PDB entry 3WNS | X-ray diffraction, 1.66 A resolution | chains A and C of the 3 polymer chains in the assembly

[Chain A (and C)]
Name: Macrophage migration inhibitory factor
Source organism: Homo sapiens
Notes: EC 5.3.2.1, 5.3.3.12; chain C of this document is another copy of the same molecule, construct and numbering; everything in this record applies to it too
UniProtKB: P14174 (MIF_HUMAN); residue numbers follow UniProt; this construct covers 2-115
Chain sequence (114 residues; each row starts with the number of its first residue):
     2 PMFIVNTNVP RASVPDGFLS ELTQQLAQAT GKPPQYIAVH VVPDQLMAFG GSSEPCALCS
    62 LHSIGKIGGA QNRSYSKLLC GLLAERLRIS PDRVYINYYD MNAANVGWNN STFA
Curated features (UniProtKB/Swiss-Prot):
  - active site: Pro-2 (Proton acceptor)
  - binding site (substrate): Lys-33, Ile-65, Asn-98
  - modified residue: Lys-78 (N6-acetyllysine)
Glycans and other covalent adducts: N-prop-2-en-1-ylthioformamide (9AI) linked to Pro-2

[How chain A and chain C interact]
Residue-residue contacts (55; chain A residue first):
  Met-3(A) / Asn-98(C)  hydrogen bond
  Leu-20(A) / Leu-47(C)  hydrophobic
  Leu-20(A) / Met-48(C)
  Leu-20(A) / Ala-49(C)
  Thr-24(A) / Gly-52(C)
  Pro-35(A) / Gly-51(C)
  Gln-36(A) / Gly-51(C)
  Tyr-37(A) / Tyr-96(C)  hydrogen bond (backbone-side chain)
  Ile-38(A) / Phe-50(C)
  Ile-38(A) / Gly-51(C)  hydrogen bond (backbone-backbone)
  Ala-39(A) / Ala-49(C)
  Ala-39(A) / Leu-59(C)  hydrophobic
  Val-40(A) / Met-48(C)
  Val-40(A) / Ala-49(C)  hydrogen bond (backbone-backbone)
  His-41(A) / Asn-7(C)
  His-41(A) / Gln-46(C)  hydrogen bond
  His-41(A) / Leu-47(C)
  His-41(A) / Met-48(C)
  His-41(A) / Leu-59(C)
  Val-42(A) / Leu-47(C)  hydrogen bond (backbone-backbone)
  Val-43(A) / Gln-46(C)
  His-63(A) / Asn-98(C)
  His-63(A) / Tyr-100(C)  hydrogen bond
  Met-102(A) / Asn-98(C)
  Ala-105(A) / Asn-73(C)  hydrogen bond (backbone-side chain)
  Asn-106(A) / Ile-68(C)
  Asn-106(A) / Asn-73(C)  hydrogen bond
  Asn-106(A) / Ile-97(C)
  Asn-106(A) / Asn-98(C)
  Asn-106(A) / Tyr-99(C)  hydrogen bond (backbone-backbone)
  Val-107(A) / Ile-97(C)
  Val-107(A) / Asn-98(C)
  Gly-108(A) / Ser-77(C)
  Gly-108(A) / Val-95(C)
  Gly-108(A) / Tyr-96(C)
  Gly-108(A) / Ile-97(C)  hydrogen bond (backbone-backbone)
  Gly-108(A) / Tyr-99(C)
  Trp-109(A) / Phe-50(C)
  Trp-109(A) / Asp-93(C)  hydrogen bond (side chain-backbone)
  Trp-109(A) / Val-95(C)
  Trp-109(A) / Tyr-96(C)
  Asn-110(A) / Pro-92(C)  hydrogen bond (backbone-backbone)
  Asn-110(A) / Asp-93(C)  hydrogen bond (side chain-backbone)
  Asn-111(A) / Arg-74(C)
  Asn-111(A) / Ser-77(C)
  Asn-111(A) / Lys-78(C)
  Asn-111(A) / Cys-81(C)  hydrogen bond (backbone-side chain)
  Asn-111(A) / Gly-82(C)
  Asn-111(A) / Pro-92(C)
  Ser-112(A) / Arg-74(C)
  Ser-112(A) / Ser-77(C)  hydrogen bond (backbone-side chain)
  Thr-113(A) / Asn-73(C)
  Thr-113(A) / Arg-74(C)
  Phe-114(A) / Tyr-96(C)  hydrophobic
  Ala-115(A) / Arg-74(C)
Interface residues without a listed pair, chain A (27 interface residues in all): Arg-12, Tyr-100
Interface residues without a listed pair, chain C (26 interface residues in all): Gly-70, Arg-94

[Summary]
Chain A and chain C form an interface of 27 and 26 residues respectively, with 16 hydrogen bonds. Among the
polar pairs are Met-3(A)/Asn-98(C), Tyr-37(A)/Tyr-96(C) and His-41(A)/Gln-46(C). From UniProt: active-site
residue Pro-2(A) and 3 substrate-binding residues on chain A.
Both chains are Macrophage migration inhibitory factor (Homo sapiens). Entry 3WNS (Allyl isothiocyanate
inhibitor complexed with Macrophage Migration Inhibitory Factor) was determined by X-ray diffraction (same
publication as 4OSF, 3WNR and 3WNT).
